5UAH - chains B and D of the 6 polymer chains in the assembly; structure by X-ray diffraction, 4.10 A resolution (low resolution: residue-level contacts below are approximate; hydrogen-bond / salt-bridge calls are withheld).

== Chain B ==
Molecule: DNA-directed RNA polymerase subunit alpha
Organism: Escherichia coli (strain K12)
Notes: EC 2.7.7.6
UniProt: P0A7Z4 (RPOA_ECOLI); residue numbers follow UniProt; this construct covers 1-329
Chain sequence (329 residues; numbered 1 to 329; the number before each row is that of its first residue):
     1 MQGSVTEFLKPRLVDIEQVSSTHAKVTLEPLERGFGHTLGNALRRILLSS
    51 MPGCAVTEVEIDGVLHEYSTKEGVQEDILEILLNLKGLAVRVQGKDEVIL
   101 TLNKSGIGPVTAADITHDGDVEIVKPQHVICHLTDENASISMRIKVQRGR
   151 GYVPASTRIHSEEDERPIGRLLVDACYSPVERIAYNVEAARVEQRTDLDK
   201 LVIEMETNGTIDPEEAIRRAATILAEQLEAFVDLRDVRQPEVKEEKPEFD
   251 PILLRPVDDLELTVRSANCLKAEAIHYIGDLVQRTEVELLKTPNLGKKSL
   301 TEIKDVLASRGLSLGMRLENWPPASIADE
Unresolved in the structure: 1-5, 161-171, 234-329
UniProt features mapped onto this chain:
  - region: E162 to E165 (Required for interaction with Crp at class II promoters)
  - modified residue: R265 (ADP-ribosylarginine), K297 (N6-acetyllysine), K298 (N6-acetyllysine)
  - mutagenesis: R45 (R45C: In rpoA112; temperature-sensitive, blocks RNA polymerase assembly), E162 to E165 (5-fold decrease in CRP-class II promoter-dependent transcription), E165 (E165K: 5-fold decrease in CRP-class II promoter-dependent transcription), R191 (R191C: In rpoA101; temperature-sensitive)

== Chain D ==
Molecule: DNA-directed RNA polymerase subunit beta'
Organism: Escherichia coli (strain K12)
Notes: EC 2.7.7.6
UniProt: P0A8T7 (RPOC_ECOLI); numbering as in UniProt (aligned over 1-1407)
Chain sequence (1407 residues; row label = number of the first residue in the row):
     1 MKDLLKFLKAQTKTEEFDAIKIALASPDMIRSWSFGEVKKPETINYRTFK
    51 PERDGLFCARIFGPVKDYECLCGKYKRLKHRGVICEKCGVEVTQTKVRRE
   101 RMGHIELASPTAHIWFLKSLPSRIGLLLDMPLRDIERVLYFESYVVIEGG
   151 MTNLERQQILTEEQYLDALEEFGDEFDAKMGAEAIQALLKSMDLEQECEQ
   201 LREELNETNSETKRKKLTKRIKLLEAFVQSGNKPEWMILTVLPVLPPDLR
   251 PLVPLDGGRFATSDLNDLYRRVINRNNRLKRLLDLAAPDIIVRNEKRMLQ
   301 EAVDALLDNGRRGRAITGSNKRPLKSLADMIKGKQGRFRQNLLGKRVDYS
   351 GRSVITVGPYLRLHQCGLPKKMALELFKPFIYGKLELRGLATTIKAAKKM
   401 VEREEAVVWDILDEVIREHPVLLNRAPTLHRLGIQAFEPVLIEGKAIQLH
   451 PLVCAAYNADFDGDQMAVHVPLTLEAQLEARALMMSTNNILSPANGEPII
   501 VPSQDVVLGLYYMTRDCVNAKGEGMVLTGPKEAERLYRSGLASLHARVKV
   551 RITEYEKDANGELVAKTSLKDTTVGRAILWMIVPKGLPYSIVNQALGKKA
   601 ISKMLNTCYRILGLKPTVIFADQIMYTGFAYAARSGASVGIDDMVIPEKK
   651 HEIISEAEAEVAEIQEQFQSGLVTAGERYNKVIDIWAAANDRVSKAMMDN
   701 LQTETVINRDGQEEKQVSFNSIYMMADSGARGSAAQIRQLAGMRGLMAKP
   751 DGSIIETPITANFREGLNVLQYFISTHGARKGLADTALKTANSGYLTRRL
   801 VDVAQDLVVTEDDCGTHEGIMMTPVIEGGDVKEPLRDRVLGRVTAEDVLK
   851 PGTADILVPRNTLLHEQWCDLLEENSVDAVKVRSVVSCDTDFGVCAHCYG
   901 RDLARGHIINKGEAIGVIAAQSIGEPGTQLTMRTFHIGGAASRAAAESSI
   951 QVKNKGSIKLSNVKSVVNSSGKLVITSRNTELKLIDEFGRTKESYKVPYG
  1001 AVLAKGDGEQVAGGETVANWDPHTMPVITEVSGFVRFTDMIDGQTITRQT
  1051 DELTGLSSLVVLDSAERTAGGKDLRPALKIVDAQGNDVLIPGTDMPAQYF
  1101 LPGKAIVQLEDGVQISSGDTLARIPQESGGTKDITGGLPRVADLFEARRP
  1151 KEPAILAEISGIVSFGKETKGKRRLVITPVDGSDPYEEMIPKWRQLNVFE
  1201 GERVERGDVISDGPEAPHDILRLRGVHAVTRYIVNEVQDVYRLQGVKIND
  1251 KHIEVIVRQMLRKATIVNAGSSDFLEGEQVEYSRVKIANRELEANGKVGA
  1301 TYSRDLLGITKASLATESFISAASFQETTRVLTEAAVAGKRDELRGLKEN
  1351 VIVGRLIPAGTGYAYHQDRMRRRAAGEAPAAPQVTAEDASASLAELLNAG
  1401 LGGSDNE
Unresolved in the structure: 1-7, 933-1134, 1377-1407
UniProt features mapped onto this chain:
  - binding site (Zn(2+)): C70, C72, C85, C88, C814, C888, C895, C898
  - binding site (Mg(2+)): D460, D462, D464
  - modified residue: K983 (N6-acetyllysine)
  - mutagenesis: Q504 (Q504P: Resistant to antibiotics salinamide A and B), N690 (N690D: Resistant to antibiotics salinamide A and B), M697 (M697V: Resistant to antibiotics salinamide A and B), A735 (A735T: Resistant to antibiotics salinamide A and B), R738 (R738C/H/P/S: Resistant to antibiotics salinamide A and B), A748 (A748E: Resistant to antibiotics salinamide A and B), P758 (P758S/T: Resistant to antibiotics salinamide A and B), F763 (F763C: Resistant to antibiotics salinamide A and B), S775 (S775A: Resistant to antibiotics salinamide A and B), A779 (A779T/V: Resistant to antibiotics salinamide A and B), R780 (R780C: Resistant to antibiotics salinamide A and B), G782 (G782A/C: Resistant to antibiotics salinamide A and B), 1 further mutagenesis entry in UniProt

== How chain B and chain D interact ==
Residue-residue contacts (31):
  R44(B) - R538(D)
  L48(B) - R535(D)
  L48(B) - R538(D)
  L48(B) - S539(D)
  L79(B) - V526(D)
  E80(B) - R551(D)
  L83(B) - V526(D)
  L83(B) - L527(D)
  L83(B) - T528(D)
  N84(B) - R551(D)
  K86(B) - V526(D)
  K86(B) - L527(D)
  K86(B) - T528(D)
  K86(B) - E532(D)
  Y152(B) - E532(D)
  Y152(B) - R535(D)
  Y152(B) - L536(D)
  Y152(B) - L541(D)
  D174(B) - M525(D)
  V180(B) - R535(D)
  E181(B) - K531(D)
  E181(B) - E532(D)
  E181(B) - R535(D)
  R182(B) - E534(D)
  R182(B) - M581(D)
  R191(B) - E443(D)
  E193(B) - D410(D)
  Q194(B) - A406(D)
  R195(B) - E443(D)
  T196(B) - E443(D)
  E206(B) - K531(D)
Also at the interface, not in a pair above, chain B (21 interface residues in all): S178, I183, Y185
Also at the interface, not in a pair above, chain D (19 interface residues in all): I442, L569

== Overview ==
Chain B and chain D form an interface of 21 and 19 residues respectively. UniProt lists 6 mutagenesis sites on
chain B; 8 Zn2+-binding residues, 3 Mg2+-binding residues and 13 mutagenesis sites on chain D.
Here chain B is DNA-directed RNA polymerase subunit alpha and chain D is DNA-directed RNA polymerase subunit
beta', both from Escherichia coli (strain K12). Entry 5UAH (Escherichia coli RNA polymerase and Rifampin
complex, RpoB D516V mutant) was determined by X-ray diffraction, deposited together with 5UAG, 5UAC, 5UAJ,
5UAL and 5UAQ.
